3HHZ - chains A and B of the 11 polymer chains in the assembly; structure by X-ray diffraction, 3.50 A resolution.

== Chain A (and B) ==
Protein: Phosphoprotein
Organism: Vesicular stomatitis Indiana virus
Notes: fragment: nucleocapsid-binding domain; chain B of this document is another copy of the same molecule, construct and numbering; everything in this record applies to it too
UniProtKB: P04880 (PHOSP_VSIVM); residues 183-265 here = UniProt positions 183-265
Chain sequence (87 residues; row label = number of the first residue in the row):
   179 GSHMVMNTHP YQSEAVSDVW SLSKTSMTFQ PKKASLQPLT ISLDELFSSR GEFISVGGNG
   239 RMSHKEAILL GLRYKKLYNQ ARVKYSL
Unresolved in the structure: 179-192
Sequence notes: expression tag (179-182)
From the paper describing this entry:
  - post-translational modification sites: Ser226, Ser227 (citing earlier work)

== Interface between chain A and chain B ==
Contacting residue pairs - 15 pairs, chain A then chain B:
  Val194(A) - Lys202(B)
  Ser195(A) - Lys202(B)  hydrogen bond
  Ile232(A) - Lys202(B)
  Ile232(A) - Asp222(B)
  Ile232(A) - Glu223(B)
  Ser233(A) - Asp222(B)
  Ser233(A) - Glu223(B)
  Val234(A) - Glu223(B)
  Gly235(A) - Glu223(B)  hydrogen bond (backbone-side chain)
  Asn237(A) - Ser204(B)
  Asn237(A) - Thr218(B)  hydrogen bond (side chain-backbone)
  Asn237(A) - Ser220(B)
  Asn237(A) - Glu223(B)
  Arg239(A) - Thr203(B)
  Arg239(A) - Ser204(B)  hydrogen bond (side chain-backbone)
Interface residues without a listed pair, chain A (11 interface residues in all): Phe231, Gly236, Gly238
Interface residues without a listed pair, chain B (8 interface residues in all): Thr206

== Overview ==
The interface between chain A and chain B involves 11 residues on one side and 8 on the other, with 4 hydrogen
bonds. Polar pairs include Ser195(A)-Lys202(B), Gly235(A)-Glu223(B) and Asn237(A)-Thr218(B). The paper reports
modification sites Ser226(A) and Ser227(A).
Both chains are Phosphoprotein (Vesicular stomatitis Indiana virus). Entry 3HHZ (Complex of the vesicular
stomatitis virus nucleocapsid and the nucleocapsid-binding domain of the phosphoprotein) was determined by
X-ray diffraction together with 3HHW from the same study.
